Entry 2SIV (X-ray diffraction, 2.20 A resolution); this record covers chains C and D of the 6 polymer chains in the assembly.

== Chain C ==
Molecule: Siv GP41 glycoprotein
From: Simian immunodeficiency virus
Notes: fragment: protease-resistant core
Reference sequence: Q87973 (Q87973_SIVCZ); residues 546-581 here correspond to UniProt positions 46-81 (UniProt number = residue number - 500)
Sequence (38 residues; row label = number of the first residue in the row):
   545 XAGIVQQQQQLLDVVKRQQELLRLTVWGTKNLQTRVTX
Modified positions: ACE (acetyl group) at position 545; NH2 (amino group) at position 582

== Chain D ==
Molecule: Siv GP41 glycoprotein
From: Simian immunodeficiency virus
Notes: fragment: protease-resistant core
Reference sequence: Q87973 (Q87973_SIVCZ); residues 628-661 here correspond to UniProt positions 124-157 (UniProt number = residue number - 504)
Sequence (36 residues; numbered 627 to 662; the number before each row is that of its first residue):
   627 XWQEWERKVDFLEENITALLEEAQIQQEKNMYELQX
Modified positions: ACE (acetyl group) at position 627; NH2 (amino group) at position 662
Differences from the reference sequence: conflict Lys634 (Gln649 in Q87973), Glu640 (Ala655 in Q87973), Ala644 (Gln659 in Q87973)

== How chain C and chain D interact ==
Residue-residue contacts - 33 pairs, chain C then chain D:
  Gly547(C) - Gln652(D)
  Gly547(C) - Asn656(D)  hydrogen bond (backbone-side chain)
  Ile548(C) - Asn656(D)
  Ile548(C) - Leu660(D)  hydrophobic
  Gln550(C) - Gln652(D)
  Gln551(C) - Ala649(D)  hydrogen bond (side chain-backbone)
  Gln551(C) - Gln652(D)
  Gln551(C) - Gln653(D)  hydrogen bond
  Gln554(C) - Ala649(D)
  Gln554(C) - Gln652(D)
  Val558(C) - Ile642(D)  hydrophobic
  Val558(C) - Leu645(D)  hydrophobic
  Val558(C) - Leu646(D)  hydrophobic
  Arg561(C) - Phe637(D)
  Arg561(C) - Leu638(D)
  Arg561(C) - Asn641(D)  hydrogen bond
  Arg561(C) - Ile642(D)
  Arg561(C) - Leu645(D)
  Gln562(C) - Ile642(D)
  Glu564(C) - Leu638(D)
  Leu565(C) - Val635(D)  hydrophobic
  Leu565(C) - Leu638(D)
  Leu565(C) - Ile642(D)  hydrophobic
  Leu568(C) - Trp631(D)  hydrogen bond (backbone-side chain)
  Leu568(C) - Lys634(D)
  Leu568(C) - Val635(D)  hydrophobic
  Leu568(C) - Leu638(D)  hydrophobic
  Trp571(C) - Trp628(D)
  Trp571(C) - Trp631(D)
  Gly572(C) - Trp628(D)
  Asn575(C) - Trp628(D)  hydrogen bond
  Leu576(C) - Trp628(D)  hydrophobic
  Arg579(C) - Trp628(D)
Other interface residues (no listed pair), chain C (18 interface residues in all): Asp557, Thr569
Other interface residues (no listed pair), chain D (18 interface residues in all): ACE_627, Glu639, Glu648

== In short ==
The chain C/chain D interface involves 18 residues from each chain; the contacts include 6 hydrogen bonds.
Polar contacts include Gly547(C)-Asn656(D), Gln551(C)-Ala649(D) and Gln551(C)-Gln653(D).
Here chain C is Siv GP41 glycoprotein and chain D is Siv GP41 glycoprotein, both from Simian immunodeficiency
virus. Entry 2SIV (Siv GP41 core structure) was determined by X-ray diffraction.
